5XW9 - chains A and B of the 3 polymer chains in the assembly; structure by X-ray diffraction, 2.00 A resolution.

== Chain A ==
Molecule: Trypsin
Organism: Sus scrofa
Notes: EC 3.4.21.4
UniProtKB: P00761 (TRYP_PIG); residue numbers follow UniProt; this construct covers 1-133
Amino-acid sequence (133 residues; numbered 1 to 133; the number before each row is that of its first residue):
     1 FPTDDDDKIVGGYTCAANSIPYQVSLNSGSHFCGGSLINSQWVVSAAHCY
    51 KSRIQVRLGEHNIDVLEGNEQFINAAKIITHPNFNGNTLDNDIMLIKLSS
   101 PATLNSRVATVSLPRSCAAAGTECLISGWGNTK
Disordered / not traced: 1-8, 133
Curated features (UniProtKB/Swiss-Prot):
  - active site (Charge relay system): His48, Asp92
  - binding site (Ca(2+)): Glu60, Asn62, Val65, Glu70
Disulfides: Cys33-Cys49
Ion coordination: Ca2+: Glu60, Asn62, Val65, Glu67, Glu70

== Chain B ==
Molecule: Trypsin
Organism: Sus scrofa
Notes: EC 3.4.21.4
UniProtKB: P00761 (TRYP_PIG); residue numbers follow UniProt; this construct covers 134-231
Amino-acid sequence (98 residues; each row starts with the number of its first residue):
   134 SSGSSYPSLLQCLKAPVLSDSSCKSSYPGQITGNMICVGFLEGGKDSCQG
   184 DSGGPVVCNGQLQGIVSWGYGCAQKNKPGVYTKVCNYVNWIQQTIAAN
Curated features (UniProtKB/Swiss-Prot):
  - active site: Ser185 (Charge relay system)
  - site: Asp179 (Required for specificity)
Disulfides: Cys156-Cys170, Cys181-Cys205

== How chain A and chain B interact ==
Residue-residue contacts - 162 pairs, chain A then chain B:
  Ile9(A) with Gln144(B); Leu146(B), hydrophobic; Asp179(B); Ser180(B); Asp184(B), hydrogen bond (backbone-side chain)
  Val10(A) with Gly177(B); Lys178(B); Asp179(B), hydrogen bond (backbone-backbone); Ala206(B), hydrophobic
  Gly11(A) with Gly177(B); Lys178(B)
  Gly12(A) with Cys145(B)
  Tyr13(A) with Gln144(B); Cys145(B), hydrogen bond (backbone-backbone); Lys147(B)
  Thr14(A) with Leu142(B); Leu143(B); Gln144(B)
  Cys15(A) with Leu143(B), hydrogen bond (backbone-backbone); Gln144(B), hydrogen bond (side chain-backbone); Cys145(B), disulfide
  Ile20(A) with Leu143(B), hydrophobic; Cys145(B), hydrophobic
  Tyr22(A) with Pro188(B), hydrophobic; Val190(B)
  Gln23(A) with Leu143(B); Pro188(B)
  Asn27(A) with Ser134(B)
  Ser30(A) with Ser134(B)
  His31(A) with Ser134(B), hydrogen bond (backbone-backbone); Tyr139(B); Gly183(B), hydrogen bond (side chain-backbone)
  Cys33(A) with Gly183(B); Ser185(B)
  Gly34(A) with Ser185(B), hydrogen bond (backbone-backbone); Gly186(B); Gly187(B)
  Gly35(A) with Gly186(B); Gly187(B)
  Ser36(A) with Pro188(B); Leu195(B)
  Ile38(A) with Ile224(B), hydrophobic
  Asn39(A) with Ile228(B)
  Trp42(A) with Ile228(B), hydrophobic; Asn231(B)
  Val44(A) with Gly186(B); Leu195(B), hydrophobic; Ile198(B), hydrophobic
  Ser45(A) with Gly186(B); Ile198(B)
  Ala46(A) with Gly186(B); Ile198(B); Val199(B)
  His48(A) with Ser185(B), hydrogen bond; Ser200(B)
  Cys49(A) with Ser185(B)
  His61(A) with Ser141(B); Leu142(B); Leu143(B), hydrogen bond (backbone-backbone)
  Asn62(A) with Ser141(B); Leu142(B)
  Ile63(A) with Ser134(B), hydrogen bond (backbone-backbone); Ser135(B); Pro140(B); Ser141(B), hydrogen bond (backbone-backbone)
  Asp64(A) with Ser134(B), hydrogen bond; Ser135(B), hydrogen bond; Ser141(B), hydrogen bond
  Lys77(A) with Asn231(B), hydrogen bond (side chain-backbone)
  Ile79(A) with Trp223(B); Thr227(B); Asn231(B)
  His81(A) with Tyr220(B); Trp223(B)
  Pro82(A) with Trp223(B)
  Thr88(A) with Met168(B)
  Leu89(A) with Met168(B); Trp201(B), hydrophobic
  Asp90(A) with Thr165(B), hydrogen bond; Asn167(B), hydrogen bond; Met168(B)
  Asn91(A) with Asn167(B), hydrogen bond; Tyr220(B), hydrogen bond
  Asp92(A) with Ser200(B), hydrogen bond; Thr215(B), hydrogen bond (backbone-side chain)
  Ile93(A) with Ile198(B), hydrophobic; Tyr220(B), hydrophobic; Trp223(B), hydrophobic
  Leu95(A) with Trp223(B), hydrophobic; Thr227(B)
  Lys97(A) with Asn231(B), hydrogen bond (side chain-backbone)
  Val111(A) with Val190(B), hydrophobic
  Ser112(A) with Gly193(B); Gln194(B); Leu195(B), hydrogen bond (backbone-backbone)
  Leu113(A) with Ile224(B), hydrophobic
  Pro114(A) with Gln194(B); Leu195(B); Gln196(B); Val217(B); Cys218(B), hydrophobic; Val221(B)
  Arg115(A) with Gln194(B), hydrogen bond (backbone-side chain)
  Ser116(A) with Gln196(B), hydrogen bond (backbone-side chain)
  Cys117(A) with Gln196(B); Lys216(B); Cys218(B), disulfide
  Ala118(A) with Gln196(B)
  Ala119(A) with Val150(B)
  Ala120(A) with Val150(B); Ser152(B)
  Gly121(A) with Val150(B), hydrogen bond (backbone-backbone)
  Thr122(A) with Ala148(B); Pro149(B); Val150(B), hydrogen bond (backbone-backbone); Cys191(B); Asn192(B)
  Glu123(A) with Ala148(B); Cys191(B)
  Cys124(A) with Leu146(B); Lys147(B); Ala148(B), hydrogen bond (backbone-backbone); Val150(B), hydrophobic; Val189(B), hydrophobic; Val190(B); Cys191(B), disulfide
  Leu125(A) with Cys145(B), hydrophobic; Leu146(B); Lys147(B); Pro188(B); Val189(B); Val190(B), hydrogen bond (backbone-backbone)
  Ile126(A) with Gln144(B); Cys145(B); Leu146(B), hydrogen bond (backbone-backbone); Ala148(B), hydrophobic; Val171(B), hydrophobic; Pro188(B); Val189(B), hydrophobic; Tyr214(B)
  Ser127(A) with Gln144(B); Pro188(B)
  Gly128(A) with Leu143(B); Gln144(B), hydrogen bond (backbone-backbone); Asp184(B)
  Trp129(A) with Tyr139(B); Pro140(B); Ser141(B), hydrogen bond (side chain-backbone); Leu142(B); Leu143(B); Asp184(B), hydrogen bond (backbone-side chain)
  Gly130(A) with Tyr139(B); Pro140(B); Gln182(B); Gly183(B); Asp184(B), hydrogen bond (backbone-side chain)
  Asn131(A) with Ser138(B), hydrogen bond; Tyr139(B); Cys181(B); Gln182(B), hydrogen bond (backbone-backbone)
  Thr132(A) with Pro140(B); Gln144(B)
Other interface residues (no listed pair), chain A (67 interface residues in all): Phe32, Arg57, Thr80, Met94
Other interface residues (no listed pair), chain B (60 interface residues in all): Leu151, Cys205, Gln225
Disulfides between the chains: Cys15(A)-Cys145(B), Cys117(A)-Cys218(B), Cys124(A)-Cys191(B)

== Summary ==
67 residues of chain A face 60 of chain B across their interface; the contacts include 3 disulfide bonds and
37 hydrogen bonds. Among the polar pairs are Ile9(A)-Asp184(B), Cys15(A)-Gln144(B) and His31(A)-Gly183(B).
Here chain A is Trypsin and chain B is Trypsin, both from Sus scrofa. Entry 5XW9 (Crystal Structure of Porcine
pancreatic trypsin with tripeptide inhibitor, PRY, at pH 7) was determined by X-ray diffraction together with
5XW8, 5XWA, 5XWJ and 5XWL from the same study.
